Entry 6OF3 (electron microscopy, 3.00 A resolution); this record covers chains A and D of the 4 polymer chains in the assembly.

== Chain A (and D) ==
Protein: Ribonuclease
Organism: Chaetomium thermophilum (strain DSM 1495 / CBS 144.50 / IMI 039719)
Notes: chain D of this document is another copy of the same molecule, construct and numbering; everything in this record applies to it too
UniProtKB: G0SGE9 (G0SGE9_CHATD); residue numbers follow UniProt; this construct covers 1-363
Chain sequence (391 residues; row label = number of the first residue in the row; numbers below 1 keep their minus sign (Met-27 is residue -27)):
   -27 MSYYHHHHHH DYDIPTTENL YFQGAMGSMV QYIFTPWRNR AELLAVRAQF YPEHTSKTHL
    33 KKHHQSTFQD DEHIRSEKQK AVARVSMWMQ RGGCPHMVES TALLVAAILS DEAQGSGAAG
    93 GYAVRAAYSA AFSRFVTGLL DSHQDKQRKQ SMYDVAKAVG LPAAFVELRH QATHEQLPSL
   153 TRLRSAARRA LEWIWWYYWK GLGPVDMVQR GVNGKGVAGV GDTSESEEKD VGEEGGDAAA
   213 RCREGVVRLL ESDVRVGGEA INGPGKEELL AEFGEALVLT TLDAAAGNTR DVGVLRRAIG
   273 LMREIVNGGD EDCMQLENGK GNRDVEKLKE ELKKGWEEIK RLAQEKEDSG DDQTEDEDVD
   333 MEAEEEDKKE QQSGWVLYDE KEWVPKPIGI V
Not modelled in the structure: -27 to 0, 29-39, 179-343
Sequence notes: initiating methionine (-27); expression tag (-26 to 0)
Reported in the primary citation:
  - conformationally variable residues (order/disorder transition, side-chain flip): Asp117 to Gln122, His142
  - catalytic residues: Arg141, His146
  - catalytic residues: His142 (proposed by the authors, not directly observed)

== Chain A / chain D interface ==
Pairs across the interface (18):
  Ser58(A) with Tyr94(D)
  Glu71(A) with Tyr94(D)
  Leu75(A) with Tyr94(D), hydrophobic
  Gly87(A) with Gly87(D)
  Gly89(A) with Gly89(D)
  Tyr94(A) with Val54(D), hydrophobic; Ser58(D); Leu75(D), hydrophobic
  Ala98(A) with Ala102(D)
  Ser101(A) with Ala102(D)
  Ala102(A) with Ala98(D); Ser101(D); Ala102(D), hydrophobic
  Arg106(A) with Thr145(D); His146(D), hydrogen bond (side chain-backbone)
  Thr145(A) with Arg106(D)
  His146(A) with Arg106(D), hydrogen bond (backbone-side chain)
  Leu149(A) with Leu75(D), hydrophobic
Also at the interface, not in a pair above, chain A (23 interface residues in all): Val54, Met61, Ala78, Ser82, Ala95, Arg97, Ala99, Thr109, Asp113, Gln148
Also at the interface, not in a pair above, chain D (22 interface residues in all): Met61, Glu71, Ala78, Ser82, Ala91, Ala95, Arg97, Ala99, Thr109, Leu149

== Summary ==
Chain A and chain D form an interface of 23 and 22 residues respectively; the contacts include 2 hydrogen
bonds. Its one hydrogen-bonded contact is Arg106(A)-His146(D). The paper reports catalytic residues Arg141(A),
His146(A) and His142(A); conformational variability at Asp117(A) and His142(A).
Chain A and chain D are both Ribonuclease (Chaetomium thermophilum (strain DSM 1495 / CBS 144.50 / IMI
039719)); the structure, Precursor ribosomal RNA processing complex, State 1, was determined by electron
microscopy together with 6OF2 and 6OF4 from the same study.
